PDB entry 9F5Z | electron microscopy, 2.39 A resolution | chains 1M and 1Q of the 20 polymer chains in the assembly

Chain 1M:
Protein: MPP-Beta
From: Chlamydomonas reinhardtii
Reference sequence: A8J5P7 (A8J5P7_CHLRE); residues 1-495 here = UniProt positions 1-495
Chain sequence (495 residues; each row starts with the number of its first residue):
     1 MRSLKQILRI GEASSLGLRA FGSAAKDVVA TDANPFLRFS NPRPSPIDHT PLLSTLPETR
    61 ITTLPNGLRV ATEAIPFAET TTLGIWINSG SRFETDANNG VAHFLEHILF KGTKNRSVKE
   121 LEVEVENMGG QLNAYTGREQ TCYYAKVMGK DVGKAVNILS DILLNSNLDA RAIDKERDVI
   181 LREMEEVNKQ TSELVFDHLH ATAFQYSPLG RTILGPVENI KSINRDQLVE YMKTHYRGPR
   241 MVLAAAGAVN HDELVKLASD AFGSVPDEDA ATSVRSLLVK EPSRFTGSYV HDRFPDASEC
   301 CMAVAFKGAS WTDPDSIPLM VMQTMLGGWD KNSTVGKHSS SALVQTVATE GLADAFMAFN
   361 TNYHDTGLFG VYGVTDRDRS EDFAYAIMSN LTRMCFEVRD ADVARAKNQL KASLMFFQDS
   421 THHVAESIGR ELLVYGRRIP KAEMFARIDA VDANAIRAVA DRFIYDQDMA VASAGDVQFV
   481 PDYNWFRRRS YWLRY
Disordered / not traced: 1-31
Metal / ion sites: Zn2+ near His-103 (its only coordinating residue here)
Residues lining bound ligands: phosphatidylcholine (PC7; (7S)-4-hydroxy-N,N,N-trimethyl-9-oxo-7-[(palmitoyloxy)methyl]-3,5,8-trioxa-4-phosphahexacosan-1-aminium 4-oxide): Asp-466, Tyr-491, Leu-493

Chain 1Q:
Protein: Alpha-MPP
From: Chlamydomonas reinhardtii
Reference sequence: A8IKI9 (A8IKI9_CHLRE); residues 1-485 here = UniProt positions 1-485
Chain sequence (485 residues; each row starts with the number of its first residue):
     1 MLGSSTSQLA PAMVRSIASS AAASTAAPVL AAKSGGLLAS VFGMGGGRVE VPLSEKLPAV
    61 TEPPRTSTPA TKPIVQTSSL RSGVKVASIN TVSPISSLVL FVEGGAAAET PATAGASKVL
   121 EVAAFKATAN RSTFRLTREL EKIGATSFAR AGRDHVAFGV DATRLNQLEA LEILADAVVN
   181 ARYTYWEVRD SLDAVKEQLA AQLRNPLTAV NEVLHRTAFE GGLGHSLVVD PSVVDGFTNE
   241 TLKEYVHSIM APSRVVLAAS GVDHAELTAL ATPLLNLHGN AHPAPQSRYV GGAMNIIAPT
   301 SSLTYVGLAF EAKGGAGDIK SSAAASVVKA LLDEARPTMP YQRKEHEVFT SVNPFAFAYK
   361 GTGLVGVVAS GAPGKAGKVV DALTAKVQSL AKGVTDVQLA TAKNMALGEL RASVATAPGL
   421 AAAVGSSVLA TGKFSANEVA AALSGLTAAD VTSYVNAMIK TAPTFVTYGN LSSLPRVDSI
   481 AKRFA
Disordered / not traced: 1-44

Interface between chain 1M and chain 1Q:
Pairs across the interface (128; chain 1M residue first):
  Ala-33(1M) / Asn-130(1Q)
  Pro-35(1M) / Glu-172(1Q)
  Pro-35(1M) / Pro-273(1Q)
  Pro-35(1M) / Leu-274(1Q)
  Phe-36(1M) / Asn-130(1Q)
  Phe-36(1M) / Arg-131(1Q)  hydrogen bond (backbone-side chain)
  Phe-36(1M) / Glu-172(1Q)
  Phe-36(1M) / Ala-175(1Q)
  Phe-36(1M) / Asp-176(1Q)
  Phe-36(1M) / Asn-180(1Q)
  Phe-36(1M) / Leu-274(1Q)
  Leu-37(1M) / Arg-131(1Q)
  Leu-37(1M) / Arg-135(1Q)
  Leu-37(1M) / Glu-172(1Q)  hydrogen bond (backbone-side chain)
  Arg-38(1M) / Glu-172(1Q)  hydrogen bond (backbone-side chain)
  Phe-39(1M) / Glu-169(1Q)
  Phe-39(1M) / Glu-172(1Q)
  Phe-39(1M) / Leu-270(1Q)  hydrophobic
  Ser-40(1M) / Arg-131(1Q)
  Ser-40(1M) / Arg-135(1Q)  hydrogen bond (backbone-side chain)
  Ser-40(1M) / Glu-139(1Q)  hydrogen bond
  Asn-41(1M) / Glu-139(1Q)
  Asn-41(1M) / Lys-142(1Q)  hydrogen bond
  Pro-42(1M) / Arg-135(1Q)
  Pro-42(1M) / Glu-139(1Q)
  Arg-43(1M) / Lys-142(1Q)  hydrogen bond (backbone-side chain)
  Asp-48(1M) / Leu-165(1Q)
  His-49(1M) / Leu-165(1Q)
  Thr-50(1M) / Pro-63(1Q)
  Leu-52(1M) / Pro-94(1Q)  hydrophobic
  Leu-52(1M) / Arg-164(1Q)
  Leu-52(1M) / Leu-165(1Q)  hydrophobic
  Leu-53(1M) / Pro-63(1Q)  hydrophobic
  Leu-53(1M) / Arg-65(1Q)  hydrogen bond (backbone-side chain)
  Ser-54(1M) / Pro-63(1Q)
  Ser-54(1M) / Pro-64(1Q)  hydrogen bond (side chain-backbone)
  Ser-54(1M) / Arg-65(1Q)
  Ser-54(1M) / Thr-66(1Q)  hydrogen bond (backbone-backbone)
  Thr-55(1M) / Thr-66(1Q)
  Leu-56(1M) / Arg-65(1Q)  hydrogen bond (backbone-side chain)
  Glu-58(1M) / Arg-65(1Q)  salt bridge
  Pro-76(1M) / Val-92(1Q)
  Phe-77(1M) / Pro-69(1Q)
  Phe-77(1M) / Thr-71(1Q)
  Phe-77(1M) / Lys-72(1Q)
  Phe-77(1M) / Pro-73(1Q)
  Glu-79(1M) / Arg-411(1Q)  salt bridge
  His-103(1M) / Tyr-341(1Q)
  Glu-106(1M) / Tyr-341(1Q)
  His-107(1M) / Tyr-341(1Q)
  Phe-110(1M) / Met-339(1Q)
  Phe-110(1M) / Pro-340(1Q)  hydrophobic
  Lys-111(1M) / Tyr-341(1Q)  hydrogen bond (side chain-backbone)
  Lys-111(1M) / Arg-343(1Q)
  Leu-121(1M) / Met-339(1Q)
  Glu-122(1M) / Arg-336(1Q)
  Glu-122(1M) / Thr-338(1Q)  hydrogen bond
  Glu-122(1M) / Met-339(1Q)
  Glu-122(1M) / Gln-342(1Q)
  Val-125(1M) / Thr-338(1Q)
  Val-125(1M) / Met-339(1Q)  hydrophobic
  Glu-126(1M) / Arg-336(1Q)  salt bridge
  Glu-126(1M) / Thr-338(1Q)
  Glu-126(1M) / Thr-401(1Q)
  Glu-126(1M) / Met-405(1Q)
  Asn-127(1M) / Thr-401(1Q)  hydrogen bond
  Asn-127(1M) / Asn-404(1Q)  hydrogen bond (backbone-side chain)
  Gly-129(1M) / Arg-336(1Q)
  Gln-131(1M) / Thr-338(1Q)
  Leu-132(1M) / Thr-338(1Q)  hydrogen bond (backbone-backbone)
  Leu-132(1M) / Met-339(1Q)
  Leu-132(1M) / Pro-340(1Q)
  Asn-133(1M) / Pro-340(1Q)
  Ala-134(1M) / Pro-340(1Q)
  Met-148(1M) / Gly-408(1Q)
  Met-148(1M) / Arg-411(1Q)
  Lys-150(1M) / Asn-404(1Q)  hydrogen bond
  Lys-175(1M) / Glu-345(1Q)  salt bridge
  Glu-176(1M) / Arg-343(1Q)  salt bridge
  Val-179(1M) / Arg-343(1Q)
  Trp-311(1M) / Val-51(1Q)
  Thr-312(1M) / Glu-50(1Q)
  Thr-312(1M) / Val-51(1Q)
  Thr-312(1M) / Pro-52(1Q)
  Pro-314(1M) / Gly-47(1Q)
  Pro-314(1M) / Arg-48(1Q)
  Pro-314(1M) / Val-49(1Q)
  Asn-332(1M) / Gln-198(1Q)  hydrogen bond (backbone-side chain)
  Thr-334(1M) / Lys-126(1Q)  hydrogen bond
  Val-335(1M) / Thr-137(1Q)
  His-338(1M) / Thr-133(1Q)
  His-338(1M) / Phe-134(1Q)
  His-338(1M) / Thr-137(1Q)
  His-338(1M) / Arg-138(1Q)
  Ser-339(1M) / Arg-138(1Q)  hydrogen bond (backbone-side chain)
  Ser-339(1M) / Glu-141(1Q)
  Ser-340(1M) / Arg-138(1Q)
  Ser-340(1M) / Glu-141(1Q)  hydrogen bond
  Gln-345(1M) / Arg-138(1Q)
  Arg-399(1M) / Arg-138(1Q)
  Arg-405(1M) / Glu-141(1Q)
  Asn-408(1M) / Lys-142(1Q)
  Gln-409(1M) / Glu-141(1Q)  hydrogen bond (side chain-backbone)
  Ala-412(1M) / Ile-143(1Q)
  Met-415(1M) / Pro-94(1Q)  hydrophobic
  Met-415(1M) / Ile-95(1Q)
  Phe-416(1M) / Ile-95(1Q)  hydrophobic
  Phe-416(1M) / Gly-144(1Q)
  Phe-416(1M) / Asp-161(1Q)
  Asp-419(1M) / Ser-93(1Q)  hydrogen bond
  Asp-419(1M) / Thr-416(1Q)
  Asp-419(1M) / Ala-417(1Q)  hydrogen bond (side chain-backbone)
  Asp-419(1M) / Pro-418(1Q)
  Tyr-435(1M) / Val-51(1Q)  hydrophobic
  Tyr-435(1M) / Pro-52(1Q)
  Arg-437(1M) / Val-51(1Q)  hydrogen bond (side chain-backbone)
  Arg-437(1M) / Pro-52(1Q)  hydrogen bond (side chain-backbone)
  Arg-437(1M) / Leu-53(1Q)  hydrogen bond (side chain-backbone)
  Arg-437(1M) / Ser-54(1Q)
  Ala-442(1M) / Val-60(1Q)
  Glu-443(1M) / Leu-53(1Q)
  Glu-443(1M) / Glu-55(1Q)  hydrogen bond (side chain-backbone)
  Ala-446(1M) / Glu-55(1Q)
  Arg-447(1M) / Val-49(1Q)  hydrogen bond (side chain-backbone)
  Arg-447(1M) / Glu-50(1Q)  hydrogen bond (side chain-backbone)
  Arg-447(1M) / Val-51(1Q)
  Arg-447(1M) / Leu-53(1Q)  hydrogen bond (side chain-backbone)
  Arg-447(1M) / Glu-55(1Q)
Also at the interface, not in a pair above, chain 1M (75 interface residues in all): Pro-44, Ile-47, Pro-51, Pro-57, Ile-75, Thr-80, Gly-130, Gln-418, Ile-439
Also at the interface, not in a pair above, chain 1Q (78 interface residues in all): Pro-58, Thr-68, Val-122, Thr-146, Ala-162, Thr-163, Asn-166, Leu-168, Ile-173, Ala-194, Pro-337, Val-397, Ala-400, Leu-407, Ala-415

Overview:
75 residues of chain 1M and 78 residues of chain 1Q are in contact, with 31 hydrogen bonds and 5 salt bridges.
Polar pairs include Glu-58(1M)/Arg-65(1Q), Glu-79(1M)/Arg-411(1Q) and Glu-126(1M)/Arg-336(1Q). Ligands of
chain 1M: phosphatidylcholine.
Chain 1M is MPP-Beta and chain 1Q is Alpha-MPP, both from Chlamydomonas reinhardtii; the structure, Structure
of the Chlamydomonas reinhardtii respiratory complex III from respiratory supercomplex, was determined by
electron microscopy together with 9F5X, 9F5Y, 9F60, 9F61 and 9F62 from the same study.
